7LXM - chains D and F of the 12 polymer chains in the assembly; structure by electron microscopy, 3.41 A resolution.

== Chain D (and F) ==
Name: HIV-1 Env glycoprotein gp41
Organism: Human immunodeficiency virus 1
Notes: chain F of this document is another copy of the same molecule, construct and numbering; everything in this record applies to it too
Chain sequence (153 residues; each row starts with the number of its first residue):
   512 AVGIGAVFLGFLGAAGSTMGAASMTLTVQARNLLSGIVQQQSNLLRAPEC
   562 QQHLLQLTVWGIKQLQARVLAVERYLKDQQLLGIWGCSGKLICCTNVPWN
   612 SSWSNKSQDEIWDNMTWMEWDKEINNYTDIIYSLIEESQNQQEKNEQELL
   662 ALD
Not modelled in the structure: 512-521, 546-566, 661-664
Disulfides: Cys598-Cys604
Covalent attachments: N-acetylglucosamine (NAG) linked to Asn611

== How chain D and chain F interact ==
Pairs across the interface - 26 pairs, chain D then chain F:
  Leu568(D) - Leu568(F)
  Thr569(D) - Leu568(F)
  Val570(D) - Leu568(F)  hydrophobic
  Ile573(D) - Leu568(F)  hydrophobic
  Ile573(D) - Ile573(F)  hydrophobic
  Leu576(D) - Leu576(F)  hydrophobic
  Val580(D) - Leu576(F)  hydrophobic
  Val580(D) - Val580(F)  hydrophobic
  Glu584(D) - Arg579(F)  salt bridge
  Leu587(D) - Leu545(F)
  Leu587(D) - Val583(F)  hydrophobic
  Lys588(D) - Leu545(F)
  Gln591(D) - Ala541(F)  hydrogen bond (side chain-backbone)
  Gln591(D) - Arg542(F)
  Gln591(D) - Leu545(F)
  Gln591(D) - Tyr586(F)
  Ile595(D) - Arg542(F)
  Glu647(D) - Arg542(F)  salt bridge
  Asn651(D) - Thr538(F)
  Asn651(D) - Leu602(F)
  Gln652(D) - Met535(F)  hydrogen bond (side chain-backbone)
  Lys655(D) - Ser534(F)  hydrogen bond (side chain-backbone)
  Lys655(D) - Ile603(F)
  Asn656(D) - Met535(F)
  Asn656(D) - Ile603(F)
  Glu659(D) - Ile603(F)
Also at the interface, not in a pair above, chain D (21 interface residues in all): Gln577, Leu581, Val583, Leu592
Also at the interface, not in a pair above, chain F (18 interface residues in all): Leu537, Leu587, Cys605

== Overview ==
The interface between chain D and chain F involves 21 residues on one side and 18 on the other, with 3
hydrogen bonds and 2 salt bridges. Among the polar pairs are Glu584(D)-Arg579(F), Glu647(D)-Arg542(F) and
Gln591(D)-Ala541(F). N-acetylglucosamine is covalently linked to Asn611(D).
Chain D and chain F are both HIV-1 Env glycoprotein gp41 (Human immunodeficiency virus 1); the structure,
Cryo-EM structure of ConM SOSIP.v7 (ConM) in complex with bNAb PGT122, was determined by electron microscopy
(same publication as 7LX2, 7LX3 and 7LXN).
